7XHO - chains S and X of the 17 polymer chains in the assembly; structure by electron microscopy, 3.29 A resolution.

== Chain S ==
Name: Centromere protein S
Organism: Homo sapiens
UniProt: Q8N2Z9 (CENPS_HUMAN); numbering as in UniProt (aligned over 1-138)
Amino-acid sequence (138 residues; numbered 1 to 138; the number before each row is that of its first residue):
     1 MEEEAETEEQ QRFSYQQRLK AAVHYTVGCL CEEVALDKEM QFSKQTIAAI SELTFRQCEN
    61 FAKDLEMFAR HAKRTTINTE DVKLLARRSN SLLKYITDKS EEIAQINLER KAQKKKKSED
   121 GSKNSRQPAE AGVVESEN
Not modelled in the structure: 1-9, 107-138
Swiss-Prot annotation at these positions:
  - modified residue: Met1 (N-acetylmethionine)
  - mutagenesis: Lys73 to Arg74 (No effect on CENPX- and FANCM-binding; loss of double-stranded DNA-binding of the MHF heterodimer and of FANCM recruitment to fork DNA decrease in FA core complex activity, as shown by lower levels ...), Arg87 to Arg88 (Partial loss of CENPX- and FANCM-binding decrease in FA core complex activity, as shown by lower levels of FANCD2 monoubiquitination and higher frequency of sister chromatin exchanges ...)

== Chain X ==
Name: Centromere protein X
Organism: Homo sapiens
UniProt: A8MT69 (CENPX_HUMAN); residue numbers follow UniProt; this construct covers 1-81
Amino-acid sequence (81 residues; row label = number of the first residue in the row):
     1 MEGAGAGSGF RKELVSRLLH LHFKDDKTKV SGDALQLMVE LLKVFVVEAA VRGVRQAQAE
    61 DALRVDVDQL EKVLPQLLLD F
Not modelled in the structure: 1-7
Swiss-Prot annotation at these positions:
  - modified residue: Met1 (N-acetylmethionine)

== Interface between chain S and chain X ==
Contacting residue pairs (62; chain S residue first):
  Tyr15(S) - Leu21(X)  hydrophobic
  Arg18(S) - Arg17(X)
  Leu19(S) - Arg17(X)
  Leu19(S) - Leu18(X)  hydrophobic
  Leu19(S) - Leu21(X)  hydrophobic
  Ala22(S) - Leu14(X)  hydrophobic
  Val23(S) - Phe10(X)  hydrophobic
  Thr26(S) - Gly9(X)  hydrogen bond (side chain-backbone)
  Thr26(S) - Phe10(X)
  Thr26(S) - Leu14(X)
  Val27(S) - Val46(X)  hydrophobic
  Leu30(S) - Gly9(X)
  Leu30(S) - Lys43(X)
  Leu30(S) - Val46(X)  hydrophobic
  Glu33(S) - Ser8(X)  hydrogen bond (side chain-backbone)
  Lys38(S) - Val54(X)
  Met40(S) - Val54(X)  hydrophobic
  Met40(S) - Ala62(X)
  Met40(S) - Leu63(X)
  Phe42(S) - Ala50(X)  hydrophobic
  Ser43(S) - Val65(X)  hydrogen bond (side chain-backbone)
  Thr46(S) - Val65(X)  hydrogen bond (side chain-backbone)
  Ala49(S) - Leu70(X)  hydrophobic
  Ile50(S) - Ala49(X)  hydrophobic
  Ile50(S) - Ala50(X)
  Leu53(S) - Leu74(X)  hydrophobic
  Leu53(S) - Leu77(X)  hydrophobic
  Thr54(S) - Phe45(X)
  Thr54(S) - Val46(X)
  Phe55(S) - Leu18(X)  hydrophobic
  Phe55(S) - His22(X)
  Arg56(S) - Leu78(X)
  Gln57(S) - Phe45(X)
  Gln57(S) - Leu78(X)
  Gln57(S) - Phe81(X)  hydrogen bond (side chain-backbone)
  Cys58(S) - Leu19(X)  hydrophobic
  Glu59(S) - His22(X)  salt bridge
  Phe61(S) - Leu41(X)  hydrophobic
  Phe61(S) - Phe45(X)  hydrophobic
  Ala62(S) - His22(X)
  Ala62(S) - Phe23(X)
  Lys63(S) - His22(X)
  Lys63(S) - Lys24(X)
  Glu66(S) - Phe23(X)
  Glu66(S) - Lys24(X)
  Glu66(S) - Asp25(X)
  Glu66(S) - Thr28(X)  hydrogen bond
  Thr75(S) - Thr28(X)
  Ile77(S) - Phe23(X)  hydrophobic
  Ile77(S) - Lys29(X)
  Ile77(S) - Val30(X)  hydrophobic
  Val82(S) - Leu37(X)  hydrophobic
  Val82(S) - Met38(X)  hydrophobic
  Leu85(S) - Leu41(X)  hydrophobic
  Arg88(S) - Leu79(X)
  Arg88(S) - Asp80(X)
  Tyr95(S) - Glu48(X)
  Ile96(S) - Leu37(X)  hydrophobic
  Lys99(S) - Glu40(X)
  Ser100(S) - Leu37(X)
  Ile103(S) - Asp33(X)
  Ile103(S) - Gln36(X)
Interface residues without a listed pair, chain S (41 interface residues in all): Thr76, Ser89, Glu102, Ile106
Interface residues without a listed pair, chain X (44 interface residues in all): Lys27, Ser31, Ala34, Leu42, Arg64, Asp66

== Overview ==
41 residues of chain S and 44 residues of chain X are in contact, with 6 hydrogen bonds and 1 salt bridge.
Among the polar pairs are Glu59(S)-His22(X), Thr26(S)-Gly9(X) and Glu33(S)-Ser8(X). Curated annotation
(UniProt) lists 4 mutagenesis sites on chain S.
Here chain S is Centromere protein S and chain X is Centromere protein X, both from Homo sapiens. Entry 7XHO
(Structure of human inner kinetochore CCAN complex) was determined by electron microscopy (same publication as
7XHN).
